Entry 5HVZ (X-ray diffraction, 2.00 A resolution); this record covers chains A and B of the 3 polymer chains in the assembly.

# Chain A (and B)
Protein: cAMP-dependent protein kinase type I-alpha regulatory subunit
From: Bos taurus
Notes: chain B of this document is another copy of the same molecule, construct and numbering; everything in this record applies to it too
Reference sequence: P00514 (KAP0_BOVIN); residues 12-61 here correspond to UniProt positions 13-62 (UniProt number = residue number + 1)
Chain sequence (50 residues; each row starts with the number of its first residue):
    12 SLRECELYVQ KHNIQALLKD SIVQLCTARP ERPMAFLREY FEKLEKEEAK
Reported in the primary citation:
  - self-association interface (contacts with another copy of this molecule); pairs are residue here / residue on that copy: Cys16-Cys37 (disulfide)

# Interface between chain A and chain B
Disulfides between the chains: Cys16(A)-Cys37(B), Cys37(A)-Cys16(B)
Pairs across the interface - 40 pairs, chain A then chain B:
  Glu15(A) - Arg40(B)  salt bridge
  Cys16(A) - Cys37(B)  disulfide
  Tyr19(A) - Leu36(B)  hydrophobic
  Tyr19(A) - Arg40(B)
  Tyr19(A) - Pro41(B)  hydrogen bond (side chain-backbone)
  Tyr19(A) - Pro44(B)
  Val20(A) - Cys37(B)  hydrophobic
  His23(A) - Pro44(B)
  Ile25(A) - Ile33(B)  hydrophobic
  Ile25(A) - Leu36(B)  hydrophobic
  Leu28(A) - Leu48(B)  hydrophobic
  Leu29(A) - Leu29(B)  hydrophobic
  Ile33(A) - Leu29(B)  hydrophobic
  Leu36(A) - Ile25(B)  hydrophobic
  Cys37(A) - Cys16(B)  disulfide
  Arg40(A) - Glu15(B)  salt bridge
  Arg40(A) - Tyr19(B)
  Pro41(A) - Tyr19(B)  hydrogen bond (backbone-side chain)
  Glu42(A) - His23(B)
  Pro44(A) - Tyr19(B)
  Pro44(A) - His23(B)
  Pro44(A) - Ile25(B)  hydrophobic
  Met45(A) - Phe52(B)
  Met45(A) - Leu55(B)  hydrophobic
  Met45(A) - Glu56(B)
  Ala46(A) - Glu56(B)
  Leu48(A) - Leu28(B)  hydrophobic
  Leu48(A) - Leu29(B)  hydrophobic
  Leu48(A) - Phe52(B)  hydrophobic
  Arg49(A) - Arg49(B)
  Arg49(A) - Glu53(B)
  Arg49(A) - Glu56(B)  salt bridge
  Phe52(A) - Met45(B)
  Phe52(A) - Leu48(B)  hydrophobic
  Phe52(A) - Phe52(B)  hydrophobic
  Glu53(A) - Arg49(B)
  Leu55(A) - Met45(B)  hydrophobic
  Glu56(A) - Met45(B)
  Glu56(A) - Ala46(B)
  Glu56(A) - Arg49(B)  salt bridge
Also at the interface, not in a pair above, chain A (24 interface residues in all): Glu59
Also at the interface, not in a pair above, chain B (23 interface residues in all): Val20, Glu42

# In short
Chain A and chain B form an interface of 24 and 23 residues respectively; the contacts include 2 disulfide
bonds, 2 hydrogen bonds and 4 salt bridges. Polar pairs include Glu15(A)-Arg40(B), Arg49(A)-Glu56(B) and
Tyr19(A)-Pro41(B). From the paper: a self-association interface involving Cys16(A) and Cys37(A).
Chain A and chain B are both cAMP-dependent protein kinase type I-alpha regulatory subunit (Bos taurus); the
structure, Crystal structure of smAKAP AKB domain bound RIa dimerization/docking (D/D) complex at 2.0 A
resolution, was determined by X-ray diffraction.
